Entry 6BZ1 (X-ray diffraction, 2.97 A resolution); this record covers chains D and G of the 4 polymer chains in the assembly.

Chain D:
Protein: MEF2 chimera
Source organism: Homo sapiens
UniProt: chimeric construct of Q02078, Q02080: residues 1-64 from Q02078 (MEF2A_HUMAN) positions 1-64 (same numbers); residues 65-91 from Q02080 positions 65-91 (same numbers); residues 92-95 from Q02078 (MEF2A_HUMAN) positions 92-95 (same numbers)
Sequence (95 residues; numbered 1 to 95; the number before each row is that of its first residue):
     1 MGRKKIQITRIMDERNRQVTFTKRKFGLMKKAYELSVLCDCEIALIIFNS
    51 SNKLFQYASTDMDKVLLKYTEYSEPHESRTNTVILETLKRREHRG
Disordered / not traced: 1, 89-95
Differences from the reference sequence: engineered mutation Val83 (Asp in Q02080)
UniProt features mapped onto this chain:
  - DNA-binding region: Ala58 to Lys64 (Mef2-type)
  - modified residue: Ser59 (Phosphoserine)

Chain G:
Molecule: 14-nt DNA strand
Sequence (14 nucleotides; row label = number of the first residue in the row):
     2 AACTATTTATAAGA

Chain D / chain G interface:
Residue-residue contacts (11; chain D residue first):
  Gly2(D) - DA6(G)  base contact
  Gly2(D) - DT7(G)  hydrogen bond to the base
  Gly2(D) - DT8(G)  sugar contact
  Arg3(D) - DT5(G)  hydrogen bond to the base
  Arg3(D) - DA6(G)  hydrogen bond to the sugar
  Arg3(D) - DT7(G)  sugar contact
  Lys4(D) - DT7(G)  sugar contact
  Lys5(D) - DT8(G)  sugar contact
  Lys5(D) - DT9(G)  phosphate contact
  Lys31(D) - DA10(G)  hydrogen bond to the phosphate
  Lys31(D) - DT11(G)  salt bridge to the phosphate

Summary:
5 residues of chain D and 7 residues of chain G are in contact; the contacts include 4 hydrogen bonds and 1
salt bridge. Among the polar pairs are Gly2(D)-DT7(G), Arg3(D)-DT5(G) and Arg3(D)-DA6(G). Curated annotation
(UniProt) lists a DNA-binding region on chain D.
Chain D is MEF2 chimera (Homo sapiens) and chain G is a 14-nt DNA strand; the structure, MEF2 Chimera D83V
mutant/DNA complex, was determined by X-ray diffraction, deposited together with 6BYY.
